PDB entry 5D0W | X-ray diffraction, 2.80 A resolution | chains H and I of the 28 polymer chains in the assembly

# Chain H
Protein: Proteasome subunit beta type-2
Source organism: Saccharomyces cerevisiae (strain ATCC 204508 / S288c)
Notes: EC 3.4.25.1
UniProtKB: P25043 (PSB2_YEAST); residues 1-232 here correspond to UniProt positions 30-261 (UniProt number = residue number + 29)
Sequence (232 residues; row label = number of the first residue in the row):
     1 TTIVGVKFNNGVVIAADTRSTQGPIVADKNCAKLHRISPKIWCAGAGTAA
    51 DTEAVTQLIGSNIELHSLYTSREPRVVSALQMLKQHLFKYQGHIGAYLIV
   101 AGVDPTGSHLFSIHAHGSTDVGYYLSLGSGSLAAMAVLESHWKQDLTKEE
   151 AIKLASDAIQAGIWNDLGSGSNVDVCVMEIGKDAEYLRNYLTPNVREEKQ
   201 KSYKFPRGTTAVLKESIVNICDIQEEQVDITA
Disordered / not traced: 227-232
Swiss-Prot annotation at these positions:
  - active site: Thr1 (Nucleophile)
Reported in the primary citation:
  - catalytic residues: Lys33 (proposed by the authors, not directly observed)

# Chain I
Protein: Proteasome subunit beta type-3
Source organism: Saccharomyces cerevisiae (strain ATCC 204508 / S288c)
Notes: EC 3.4.25.1
UniProtKB: P25451 (PSB3_YEAST); residues 0-204 here correspond to UniProt positions 1-205 (UniProt number = residue number + 1)
Sequence (205 residues; each row starts with the number of its first residue; numbering starts at 0):
     0 MSDPSSINGGIVVAMTGKDCVAIACDLRLGSQSLGVSNKFEKIFHYGHVF
    50 LGITGLATDVTTLNEMFRYKTNLYKLKEERAIEPETFTQLVSSSLYERRF
   100 GPYFVGPVVAGINSKSGKPFIAGFDLIGCIDEAKDFIVSGTASDQLFGMC
   150 ESLYEPNLEPEDLFETISQALLNAADRDALSGWGAVVYIIKKDEVVKRYL
   200 KMRQD
Disordered / not traced: 0
Ion coordination: Mg2+ site 1: Ala174, Asp177, Ser180; Mg2+ site 2: Asp204 (shared with 3 residues of chain Y)
Swiss-Prot annotation at these positions:
  - modified residue: Ser30 (Phosphoserine)
  - cross-link: Lys69 (Glycyl lysine isopeptide (Lys-Gly) (interchain with G-Cter in ubiquitin))

# How chain H and chain I interact
Pairs across the interface (61; chain H residue first):
  Ile25(H) - Asp143(I)
  Ile25(H) - Phe146(I)  hydrophobic
  Ala27(H) - Asp130(I)
  Asp28(H) - Asp130(I)
  Lys29(H) - Glu150(I)  salt bridge
  Ala49(H) - Cys128(I)  hydrophobic
  Ala50(H) - Tyr95(I)
  Ala50(H) - Ile126(I)  hydrophobic
  Ala50(H) - Cys128(I)  hydrophobic
  Asp51(H) - Tyr95(I)  hydrogen bond
  Asp51(H) - Arg98(I)  salt bridge
  Ala54(H) - Tyr95(I)
  Tyr90(H) - Phe99(I)  hydrophobic
  His93(H) - Arg98(I)  hydrogen bond (backbone-side chain)
  His93(H) - Phe99(I)
  Arg196(H) - Glu150(I)  salt bridge
  Lys199(H) - Glu150(I)
  Lys199(H) - Ser151(I)
  Lys199(H) - Tyr153(I)
  Ser202(H) - Glu154(I)  hydrogen bond
  Tyr203(H) - Ser151(I)
  Tyr203(H) - Leu152(I)  hydrophobic
  Lys204(H) - Glu154(I)
  Lys204(H) - Asp161(I)  salt bridge
  Phe205(H) - Leu152(I)  hydrophobic
  Phe205(H) - Glu164(I)
  Phe205(H) - Gln168(I)
  Arg207(H) - Glu158(I)
  Arg207(H) - Glu160(I)  salt bridge
  Arg207(H) - Asp161(I)  salt bridge
  Gly208(H) - Glu164(I)  hydrogen bond (backbone-side chain)
  Thr209(H) - Glu164(I)  hydrogen bond (backbone-side chain)
  Thr210(H) - Glu164(I)  hydrogen bond
  Thr210(H) - Ser167(I)
  Thr210(H) - Gln168(I)  hydrogen bond
  Thr210(H) - Leu199(I)
  Ala211(H) - Leu199(I)
  Ala211(H) - Lys200(I)  hydrogen bond (backbone-backbone)
  Val212(H) - Phe163(I)  hydrophobic
  Val212(H) - Tyr198(I)
  Leu213(H) - Tyr198(I)  hydrogen bond (backbone-backbone)
  Leu213(H) - Leu199(I)
  Leu213(H) - Lys200(I)
  Lys214(H) - Lys196(I)
  Lys214(H) - Arg197(I)
  Lys214(H) - Tyr198(I)  hydrogen bond (backbone-backbone)
  Glu215(H) - Lys196(I)
  Glu215(H) - Arg197(I)  salt bridge
  Ser216(H) - Val194(I)
  Ser216(H) - Val195(I)
  Ser216(H) - Lys196(I)  hydrogen bond (backbone-backbone)
  Ile217(H) - Val194(I)
  Val218(H) - His44(I)
  Val218(H) - Tyr187(I)  hydrophobic
  Val218(H) - Val194(I)  hydrogen bond (backbone-backbone)
  Val218(H) - Lys196(I)
  Asn219(H) - His44(I)
  Ile220(H) - Gly46(I)
  Ile220(H) - Phe49(I)  hydrophobic
  Ile220(H) - Val194(I)  hydrophobic
  Asp222(H) - Lys74(I)  salt bridge
Also at the interface, not in a pair above, chain H (35 interface residues in all): Val26, Thr48, Ile94, Pro206
Also at the interface, not in a pair above, chain I (39 interface residues in all): His47, Ala132, Leu157, Thr165, Leu171, Lys191, Glu193

# In short
35 residues of chain H and 39 residues of chain I are in contact; the contacts include 12 hydrogen bonds and 8
salt bridges. Polar contacts include Lys29(H)-Glu150(I), Asp51(H)-Arg98(I) and Arg196(H)-Glu150(I). The Mg2+
site 1 is built by Ala174(I), Asp177(I) and Ser180(I). UniProt lists active-site residue Thr1(H) on chain H.
From the paper: the catalytic residue Lys33(H).
Here chain H is Proteasome subunit beta type-2 and chain I is Proteasome subunit beta type-3, both from
Saccharomyces cerevisiae (strain ATCC 204508 / S288c). Entry 5D0W (Yeast 20S proteasome beta5-T1S mutant) was
determined by X-ray diffraction (same publication as 5CZ4, 5CZ5, 5CZ6, 5CZ7, 5CZ8, 5CZ9 and 16 further
entries).
